Entry 8K1A (electron microscopy, 3.28 A resolution); this record covers chains B and C of the 4 polymer chains in the assembly.

== Chain B (and C) ==
Name: Alpha-galactosidase
Organism: Blautia pseudococcoides
Notes: chain C of this document is another copy of the same molecule, construct and numbering; everything in this record applies to it too
Reference sequence: A0A1C7IHX3 (A0A1C7IHX3_9FIRM); residues 1-763 here = UniProt positions 1-763
Sequence (763 residues; row label = number of the first residue in the row):
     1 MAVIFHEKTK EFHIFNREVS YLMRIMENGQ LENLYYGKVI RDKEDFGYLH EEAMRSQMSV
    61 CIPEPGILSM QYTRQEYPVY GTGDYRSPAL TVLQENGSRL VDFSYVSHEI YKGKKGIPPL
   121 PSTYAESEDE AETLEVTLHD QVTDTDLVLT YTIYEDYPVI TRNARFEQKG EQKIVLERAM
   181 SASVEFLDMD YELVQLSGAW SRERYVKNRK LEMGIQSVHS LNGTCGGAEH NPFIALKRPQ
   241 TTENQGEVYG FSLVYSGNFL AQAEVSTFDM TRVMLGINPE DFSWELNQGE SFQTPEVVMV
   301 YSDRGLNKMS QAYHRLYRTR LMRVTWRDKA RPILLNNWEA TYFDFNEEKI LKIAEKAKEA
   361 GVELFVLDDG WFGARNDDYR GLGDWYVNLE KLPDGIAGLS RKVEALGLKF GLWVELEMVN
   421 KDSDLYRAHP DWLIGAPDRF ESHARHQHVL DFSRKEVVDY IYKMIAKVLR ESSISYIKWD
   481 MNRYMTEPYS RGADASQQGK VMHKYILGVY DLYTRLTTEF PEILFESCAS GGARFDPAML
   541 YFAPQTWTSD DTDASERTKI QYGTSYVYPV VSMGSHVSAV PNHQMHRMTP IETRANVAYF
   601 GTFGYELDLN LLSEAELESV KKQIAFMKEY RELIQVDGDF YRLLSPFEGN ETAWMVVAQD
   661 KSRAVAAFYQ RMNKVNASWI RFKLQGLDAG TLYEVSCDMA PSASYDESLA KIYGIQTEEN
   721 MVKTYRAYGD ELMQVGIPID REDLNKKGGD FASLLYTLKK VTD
Not modelled in the structure: 1, 703-720, 762-763 (chain C: 1, 344-345, 359, 470-471, 703-720, 762-763)

== Interface between chain B and chain C ==
Contacting residue pairs (21; chain B residue first):
  Trp200(B) - Asn676(C)
  Ser201(B) - Val675(C)
  Arg202(B) - Val675(C)  hydrogen bond (side chain-backbone)
  Arg202(B) - Asn676(C)  hydrogen bond (side chain-backbone)
  Gln584(B) - Val675(C)
  Met585(B) - Asn673(C)  hydrogen bond (backbone-side chain)
  Met585(B) - Val675(C)  hydrophobic
  His586(B) - Asn745(C)
  Arg587(B) - Asp750(C)  salt bridge
  Arg671(B) - Met672(C)
  Met672(B) - Arg587(C)
  Met672(B) - Arg671(C)
  Met672(B) - Phe751(C)  hydrophobic
  Asn673(B) - Met585(C)
  Asn673(B) - Arg587(C)
  Val675(B) - Ser201(C)
  Val675(B) - Arg202(C)  hydrogen bond (backbone-side chain)
  Val675(B) - Met585(C)  hydrophobic
  Asn676(B) - Trp200(C)
  Asn676(B) - Arg202(C)  hydrogen bond (backbone-side chain)
  Asp750(B) - Arg587(C)  salt bridge
Interface residues without a listed pair, chain B (17 interface residues in all): Ala677, Asn745, Gly749, Phe751
Interface residues without a listed pair, chain C (17 interface residues in all): Ala199, Gln584, His586, Lys674

== Overview ==
Chain B and chain C each contribute 17 residues to their interface; the contacts include 5 hydrogen bonds and
2 salt bridges. Polar pairs include Arg587(B)-Asp750(C), Arg202(B)-Val675(C) and Arg202(B)-Asn676(C).
Chain B and chain C are both Alpha-galactosidase (Blautia pseudococcoides); the structure, the wild-typed
alpha-galactosidase 5, was determined by electron microscopy (same publication as 8K7U and 8K7V).
